6P59 - chains C and Z of the 4 polymer chains in the assembly; structure by X-ray diffraction, 2.94 A resolution.

[Chain C]
Molecule: Core-binding factor subunit beta
From: Homo sapiens
UniProtKB: Q13951 (PEBB_HUMAN), isoform Q13951-2; numbering as in UniProt (aligned over 1-165)
Chain sequence (165 residues; row label = number of the first residue in the row):
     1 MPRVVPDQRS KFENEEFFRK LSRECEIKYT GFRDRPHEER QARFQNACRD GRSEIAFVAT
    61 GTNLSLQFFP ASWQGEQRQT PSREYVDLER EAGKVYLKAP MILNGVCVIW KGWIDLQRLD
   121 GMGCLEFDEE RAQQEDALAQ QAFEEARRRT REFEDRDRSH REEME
Disordered / not traced: 1-5, 161-165
Curated features (UniProtKB/Swiss-Prot):
  - site: Glu165 (Breakpoint for translocation to form CBF-beta-MYH11 oncogene in AML, subtype M4EO)
  - natural variant: Pro100 (P100A: In a breast cancer sample)
  - mutagenesis: Arg35 to Arg43 (Abolished ability to promote ubiquitination and degradation of APOBEC3F following interaction with HIV-1 Vif ...), Glu54 (E54K: Abolished ability to promote ubiquitination and degradation of APOBEC3F following interaction with HIV-1 Vif ...)

[Chain Z]
Molecule: Elongin-C
From: Homo sapiens
UniProtKB: Q15369 (ELOC_HUMAN); residue numbers follow UniProt; this construct covers 1-112
Chain sequence (112 residues; each row starts with the number of its first residue):
     1 MDGEEKTYGG CEGPDAMYVK LISSDGHEFI VKREHALTSG TIKAMLSGPG QFAENETNEV
    61 NFREIPSHVL SKVCMYFTYK VRYTNSSTEI PEFPIAPEIA LELLMAANFL DC
Disordered / not traced: 1-16

[How chain C and chain Z interact]
Pairs across the interface (6):
  Asn14(C) with Asn85(Z), hydrogen bond (side chain-backbone); Ser87(Z)
  Glu15(C) with Thr88(Z)
  Glu16(C) with Ser87(Z)
  Phe17(C) with Ser87(Z), hydrogen bond (backbone-side chain)
  Arg19(C) with Ser87(Z)
Other interface residues (no listed pair), chain C (6 interface residues in all): Arg147
Other interface residues (no listed pair), chain Z (4 interface residues in all): Ser86

[Summary]
The interface between chain C and chain Z involves 6 residues on one side and 4 on the other, with 2 hydrogen
bonds. Among the polar pairs are Asn14(C)-Asn85(Z) and Phe17(C)-Ser87(Z). From UniProt: 10 mutagenesis sites
on chain C.
Chain C is Core-binding factor subunit beta and chain Z is Elongin-C, both from Homo sapiens; the structure,
Crystal structure of SIVrcm Vif-CBFbeta-ELOB-ELOC complex, was determined by X-ray diffraction.
